PDB entry 7NVV | electron microscopy, 2.90 A resolution | chains 7 and Z of the 8 polymer chains in the assembly

# Chain 7
Name: General transcription and DNA repair factor IIH helicase subunit XPB
From: Homo sapiens
Notes: EC 3.6.4.12
Reference sequence: P19447 (ERCC3_HUMAN); residues 1-782 here = UniProt positions 1-782
Sequence (782 residues; numbered 1 to 782; the number before each row is that of its first residue):
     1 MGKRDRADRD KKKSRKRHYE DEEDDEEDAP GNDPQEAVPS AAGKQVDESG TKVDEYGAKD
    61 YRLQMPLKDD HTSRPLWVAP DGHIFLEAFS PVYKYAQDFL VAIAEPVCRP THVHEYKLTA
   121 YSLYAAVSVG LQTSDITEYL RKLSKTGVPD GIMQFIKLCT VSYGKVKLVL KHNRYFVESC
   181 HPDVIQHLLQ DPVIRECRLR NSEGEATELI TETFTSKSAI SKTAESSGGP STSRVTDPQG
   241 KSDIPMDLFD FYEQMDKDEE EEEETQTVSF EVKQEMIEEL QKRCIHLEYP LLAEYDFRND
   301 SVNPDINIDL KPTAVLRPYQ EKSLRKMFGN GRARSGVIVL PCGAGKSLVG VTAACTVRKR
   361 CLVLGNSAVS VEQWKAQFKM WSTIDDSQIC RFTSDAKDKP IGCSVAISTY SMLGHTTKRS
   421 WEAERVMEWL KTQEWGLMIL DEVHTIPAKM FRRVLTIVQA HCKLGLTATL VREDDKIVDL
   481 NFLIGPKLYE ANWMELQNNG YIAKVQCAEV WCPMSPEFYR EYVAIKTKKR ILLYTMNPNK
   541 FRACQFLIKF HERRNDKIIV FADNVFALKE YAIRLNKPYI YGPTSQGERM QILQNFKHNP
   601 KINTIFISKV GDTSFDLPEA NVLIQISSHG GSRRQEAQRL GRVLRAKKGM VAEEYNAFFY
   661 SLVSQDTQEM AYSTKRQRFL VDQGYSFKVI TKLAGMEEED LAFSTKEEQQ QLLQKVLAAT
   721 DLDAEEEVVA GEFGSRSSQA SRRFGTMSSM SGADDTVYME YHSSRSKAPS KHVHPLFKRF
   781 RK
Unresolved in the structure: 1-50, 201-265, 721-782
UniProt features mapped onto this chain:
  - motif: Arg6 to His18 (Nuclear localization signal), Asp441 to His444 (DEVH box)
  - binding site (ATP): Leu340 to Ser347, Arg642, Arg645
  - modified residue (Phosphoserine): Ser686, Ser751
  - natural variant: Phe99 (F99S: In XP-B), Thr119 (T119P: In TTD2), Lys418 (K418Q: In a breast cancer sample)
  - mutagenesis: Lys346 (K346R: Dominant-negative effect on transcription and NER, induces chromatin collapse, probably has no ATPase activity. No transcriptional activity of the reconstituted TFIIH complex ...), Thr469 (T469A: Very low 3'-5' helicase activity, wild-type ATPase activity, opens damaged DNA, nearly wild-type NER activity in vivo, 50% decreased transcription in vitro), Gln638 (Q638A: Very low 3'-5' helicase activity, wild-type ATPase activity, wild-type damaged DNA removal, 80% decreased transcription (all in vitro)), Ser751 (S751A: Restores NER in XPB/ERCC3-defective cells, does not inhibit 5'-incision by ERCC1-XPF, wild-type transcription and helicase activities ...), Lys782 (Impairs protein folding)
What the authors report for this chain:
  - conformationally variable residues (side-chain flip): Met450

# Chain Z
Name: Unassigned Peptide, likely TFIIE-Beta
From: Homo sapiens
Sequence (16 residues; numbered 4 to 19; the number before each row is that of its first residue; X marks 16 residues of unknown identity (built as UNK)):
     4 XXXXXXXXXX XXXXXX

# Chain 7 / chain Z interface
Chain 7 residues in contact with chain Z, 12 residues: Asn576, Pro578, Tyr579, Thr584, Glu588, Gln591, Gln594, Asn595, His598, Asn599, Lys601, Ile602

# Summary
Chain 7 and chain Z make no direct contact in this assembly. UniProt lists 10 ATP-binding residues and 5
mutagenesis sites on chain 7. From the paper: conformational variability at Met450(7).
Chain 7 is General transcription and DNA repair factor IIH helicase subunit XPB and chain Z is Unassigned
Peptide, likely TFIIE-Beta, both from Homo sapiens; the structure, XPB-containing part of TFIIH in a
post-translocated state (with ADP-BeF3), was determined by electron microscopy.
